8B3V - chain A; structure by X-ray diffraction, 1.74 A resolution.

Chain A:
Name: Lysozyme
From: Gallus gallus
Reference sequence: P00698 (LYSC_CHICK); residues 1-129 here correspond to UniProt positions 19-147 (UniProt number = residue number + 18)
Chain sequence (129 residues; each row starts with the number of its first residue):
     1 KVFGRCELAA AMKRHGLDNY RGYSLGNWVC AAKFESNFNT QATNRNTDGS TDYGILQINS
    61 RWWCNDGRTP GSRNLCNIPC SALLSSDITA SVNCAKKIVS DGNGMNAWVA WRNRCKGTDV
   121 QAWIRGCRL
Curated features (UniProtKB/Swiss-Prot):
  - active site: E35, D52
  - binding site (substrate): D101
Cystine bridges: C6-C127, C30-C115, C64-C80, C76-C94
From the paper describing this entry:
  - catalytic residues: E35, D52 (citing earlier work)

In short:
Curated annotation (UniProt) lists active-site residues E35 and D52 and substrate-binding residue D101. From
the paper: catalytic residues E35 and D52.
Chain A is Lysozyme (Gallus gallus); the structure, Hen Egg White Lysozyme 8s in situ crystallization, was
determined by X-ray diffraction (same publication as 8B3L, 8B3T and 8B3U).
